Entry 9H94 (electron microscopy, 2.10 A resolution); this record covers chains B and C of the 3 polymer chains in the assembly.

[Chain B]
Molecule: Capsid protein VP0
From: Poliovirus 2
Reference sequence: P06210 (POLG_POL2L); numbering as in UniProt (aligned over 1-340)
Chain sequence (340 residues; each row starts with the number of its first residue):
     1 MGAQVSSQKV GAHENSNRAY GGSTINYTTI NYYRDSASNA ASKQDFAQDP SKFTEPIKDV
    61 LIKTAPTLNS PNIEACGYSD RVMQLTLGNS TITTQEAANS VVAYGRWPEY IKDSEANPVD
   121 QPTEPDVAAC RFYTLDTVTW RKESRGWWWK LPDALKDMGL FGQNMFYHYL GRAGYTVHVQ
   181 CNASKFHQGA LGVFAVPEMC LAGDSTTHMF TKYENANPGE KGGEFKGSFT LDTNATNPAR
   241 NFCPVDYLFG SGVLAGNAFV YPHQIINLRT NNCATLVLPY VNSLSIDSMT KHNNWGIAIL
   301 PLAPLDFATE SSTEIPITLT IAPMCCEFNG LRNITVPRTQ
Unresolved in the structure: 1-83, 94-98, 310-312
UniProt features mapped onto this chain:
  - site (Cleavage): Asn-69, Ser-70, Gln-340
  - lipidation: Gly-2 (N-myristoyl glycine)

[Chain C]
Molecule: Capsid protein VP3
From: Poliovirus 2
Reference sequence: A0A0K1U2R1 (A0A0K1U2R1_9ENTO); residues 1-238 here correspond to UniProt positions 341-578 (UniProt number = residue number + 340)
Chain sequence (238 residues; numbered 1 to 238; the number before each row is that of its first residue):
     1 GLPVLNTPGS NQYLTADNYQ SPCAIPEFDV TPPIDIPGEV RNMMELAEID TMIPLNLTNQ
    61 RKNTMDMYRV ELNDAAHSDT PILCFSLSPA SDPRLAHTML GEILNYYTHW AGSLKFTFLF
   121 CGSMMATGKL LVSYAPPGAE APKSRKEAML GTHVIWDIGL QSSCTMVVPW ISNTTYRLTI
   181 NDSFTEGGYI SMFYQTRVVV PLSTPRKMDI LGFVSACNDF SVRLLRDTTH ISQEAMPQ
Unresolved in the structure: 236-238
Construct notes: engineered mutation Phe-85 (Leu425 in A0A0K1U2R1), Leu-178 (Gln518 in A0A0K1U2R1)

[How chain B and chain C interact]
Residue-residue contacts (76; chain B residue first):
  Tyr-104(B) / Pro-37(C)  hydrophobic
  Tyr-104(B) / Gly-38(C)
  Arg-106(B) / Asp-35(C)  salt bridge
  Arg-106(B) / Ile-36(C)
  Arg-106(B) / Pro-37(C)
  Glu-115(B) / Ile-34(C)
  Glu-115(B) / Asp-35(C)  hydrogen bond (side chain-backbone)
  Lys-185(B) / Ser-123(C)
  Lys-185(B) / Met-124(C)  hydrogen bond (backbone-backbone)
  Lys-185(B) / Met-125(C)  hydrogen bond (backbone-backbone)
  Phe-186(B) / Met-125(C)  hydrophobic
  Phe-186(B) / Leu-202(C)
  Phe-186(B) / Ser-203(C)
  Phe-186(B) / Thr-204(C)
  Phe-186(B) / Pro-205(C)
  His-187(B) / Ser-123(C)
  Gln-188(B) / Cys-121(C)
  Gln-188(B) / Gly-122(C)
  Gln-188(B) / Ser-123(C)
  Gln-188(B) / Pro-205(C)
  Gln-188(B) / Lys-207(C)  hydrogen bond (side chain-backbone)
  Gln-188(B) / Met-208(C)
  Gly-189(B) / Cys-121(C)
  Ala-190(B) / Cys-121(C)  hydrophobic
  Asp-246(B) / Met-65(C)
  Tyr-247(B) / Asn-63(C)
  Tyr-247(B) / Thr-64(C)
  Tyr-247(B) / Met-65(C)  hydrophobic
  Leu-254(B) / Tyr-68(C)
  Leu-254(B) / His-97(C)
  Ala-255(B) / Met-65(C)  hydrophobic
  Ala-255(B) / Tyr-68(C)
  Gly-256(B) / Thr-51(C)
  Gly-256(B) / Met-52(C)  hydrogen bond (backbone-backbone)
  Gly-256(B) / Tyr-68(C)  hydrogen bond (backbone-side chain)
  Asn-257(B) / Thr-51(C)  hydrogen bond
  Asn-257(B) / His-97(C)  hydrogen bond (side chain-backbone)
  Asn-257(B) / Thr-98(C)
  Asn-257(B) / Met-99(C)  hydrogen bond (side chain-backbone)
  Phe-259(B) / Ile-49(C)
  Phe-259(B) / Asp-50(C)
  Phe-259(B) / Met-52(C)  hydrophobic
  Phe-259(B) / Phe-213(C)  hydrophobic
  Val-260(B) / Ile-49(C)  hydrophobic
  Val-260(B) / Thr-51(C)
  Val-260(B) / Met-99(C)  hydrophobic
  Ile-265(B) / Leu-119(C)  hydrophobic
  Asn-267(B) / Leu-119(C)
  Asn-267(B) / Phe-120(C)  hydrogen bond (side chain-backbone)
  Asn-267(B) / Cys-121(C)
  Asn-267(B) / Ser-162(C)
  Arg-269(B) / Phe-120(C)
  Arg-269(B) / Gly-122(C)  hydrogen bond (side chain-backbone)
  Arg-269(B) / Ser-123(C)  hydrogen bond (side chain-backbone)
  Arg-269(B) / Met-124(C)
  Arg-269(B) / Ala-126(C)  hydrogen bond (side chain-backbone)
  Arg-269(B) / Ile-158(C)  hydrogen bond (side chain-backbone)
  Arg-269(B) / Ser-162(C)  hydrogen bond
  Thr-270(B) / Ser-162(C)  hydrogen bond
  Pro-279(B) / Pro-37(C)  hydrophobic
  Tyr-280(B) / Pro-37(C)
  Val-281(B) / Pro-37(C)  hydrophobic
  Asn-282(B) / Ile-36(C)
  Ser-283(B) / Ile-34(C)
  Leu-284(B) / Ile-34(C)
  Ser-285(B) / Ile-34(C)
  Pro-301(B) / Arg-69(C)  hydrogen bond (backbone-side chain)
  Leu-302(B) / Met-52(C)  hydrophobic
  Leu-302(B) / Arg-69(C)  hydrogen bond (backbone-side chain)
  Leu-302(B) / Leu-211(C)  hydrophobic
  Ala-303(B) / Cys-121(C)  hydrophobic
  Pro-304(B) / Arg-69(C)
  Pro-304(B) / Asp-209(C)
  Asp-306(B) / Pro-205(C)
  Ala-308(B) / Ser-203(C)
  Ala-308(B) / Thr-204(C)
Other interface residues (no listed pair), chain B (36 interface residues in all): Lys-112, Phe-307
Other interface residues (no listed pair), chain C (39 interface residues in all): Glu-102, Gly-159, Pro-201

[Overview]
The interface between chain B and chain C involves 36 residues on one side and 39 on the other, with 18
hydrogen bonds and 1 salt bridge. Polar contacts include Arg-106(B)/Asp-35(C), Glu-115(B)/Asp-35(C) and
Gln-188(B)/Lys-207(C).
Chain B is Capsid protein VP0 and chain C is Capsid protein VP3, both from Poliovirus 2; the structure,
Poliovirus type 2 (strain MEF-1) stabilised virus-like particle (PV2 SC5a) from a yeast expression system, was
determined by electron microscopy together with 9H93 from the same study.
